Entry 8Z1V (electron microscopy, 3.16 A resolution); this record covers chains A and C of the 4 polymer chains in the assembly.

Chain A:
Molecule: Dipeptide transport system permease protein DppB
Organism: Escherichia coli K-12
UniProt: P0AEF8 (DPPB_ECOLI); residue numbers follow UniProt; this construct covers 1-339
Chain sequence (339 residues; row label = number of the first residue in the row):
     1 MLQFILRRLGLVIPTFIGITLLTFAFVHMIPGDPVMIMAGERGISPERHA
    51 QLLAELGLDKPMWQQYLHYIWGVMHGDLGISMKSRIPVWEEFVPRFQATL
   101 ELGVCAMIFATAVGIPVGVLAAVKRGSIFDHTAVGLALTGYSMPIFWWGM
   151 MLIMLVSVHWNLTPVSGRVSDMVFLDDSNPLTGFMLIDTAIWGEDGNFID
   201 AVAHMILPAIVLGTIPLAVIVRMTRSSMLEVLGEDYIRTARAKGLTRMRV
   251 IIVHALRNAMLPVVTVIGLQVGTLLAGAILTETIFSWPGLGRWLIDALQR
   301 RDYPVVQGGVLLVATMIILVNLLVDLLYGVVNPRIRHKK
Disordered / not traced: 1, 33-61, 337-339

Chain C:
Molecule: Dipeptide transport ATP-binding protein DppD
Organism: Escherichia coli K-12
Notes: EC 7.4.2.9
UniProt: P0AAG0 (DPPD_ECOLI); residues 1-327 here = UniProt positions 1-327
Chain sequence (327 residues; numbered 1 to 327; the number before each row is that of its first residue):
     1 MALLNVDKLSVHFGDESAPFRAVDRISYSVKQGEVVGIVGESGSGKSVSS
    51 LAIMGLIDYPGRVMAEKLEFNGQDLQRISEKERRNLVGAEVAMIFQDPMT
   101 SLNPCYTVGFQIMEAIKVHQGGNKSTRRQRAIDLLNQVGIPDPASRLDVY
   151 PHQLSGGMSQRVMIAMAIACRPKLLIADEPTTALDVTIQAQIIELLLELQ
   201 QKENMALVLITHDLALVAEAAHKIIVMYAGQVVETGDAHAIFHAPRHPYT
   251 QALLRALPEFAQDKERLASLPGVVPGKYDRPNGCLLNPRCPYATDRCRAE
   301 EPALNMLADGRQSKCHYPLDDAGRPTL
Disordered / not traced: 1-2, 326-327
Metal / ion sites: 4Fe-4S cluster Fe: Cys284, Cys290, Cys297, Cys315
Small-molecule neighbours: 4Fe-4S cluster (SF4): His247, Pro248, Cys284, Leu286, Asn287, Cys290, Tyr292, Ala293, Cys297, Pro302, Cys315, His316
Swiss-Prot annotation at these positions:
  - binding site (ATP): Gly40 to Ser47
What the authors report for this chain:
  - 4Fe-4S cluster coordination: Cys284, Cys290, Cys297, Cys315
  - catalytic residues: Glu179 (citing earlier work)

Chain A / chain C interface:
Residue-residue contacts (43; chain A residue first):
  Asp235(A) with Thr100(C)
  Tyr236(A) with Thr100(C), hydrogen bond (backbone-backbone); Ser101(C); Leu102(C); Asn103(C); Pro104(C)
  Arg238(A) with Leu56(C); Phe95(C)
  Thr239(A) with Phe95(C); Ser101(C), hydrogen bond (side chain-backbone); Met166(C)
  Arg241(A) with Gly55(C), hydrogen bond (side chain-backbone); Leu56(C); Val87(C)
  Ala242(A) with Met54(C), hydrophobic; Val87(C); Gly88(C); Phe95(C), hydrophobic
  Lys243(A) with Val87(C); Gln111(C); Glu114(C), salt bridge; Ala115(C); His119(C), hydrogen bond (backbone-side chain); Met166(C)
  Gly244(A) with Arg84(C); Val87(C); Val118(C)
  Leu245(A) with Glu114(C); Val118(C), hydrophobic
  Thr246(A) with Arg84(C)
  Arg249(A) with Glu114(C), salt bridge
  Val253(A) with Tyr106(C), hydrogen bond (backbone-side chain)
  His254(A) with Asn103(C), hydrogen bond; Glu114(C), salt bridge
  Arg257(A) with Cys105(C); Tyr106(C)
  Asn258(A) with Asn103(C), hydrogen bond; Pro104(C); Cys105(C), hydrogen bond
  Pro333(A) with Cys105(C); Tyr150(C), hydrophobic; His152(C)
  Arg334(A) with His152(C)
Also at the interface, not in a pair above, chain A (19 interface residues in all): Leu261, Arg336
Also at the interface, not in a pair above, chain C (25 interface residues in all): Leu51, Phe110, Met163
The authors on this interface:
  - specific contacts: Lys243(A)-Glu114(C) (salt bridge)
  - interface residues, chain A: Asp235(A), Thr239(A), His254(A), Asn258(A)
  - interface residues, chain C: Thr100(C), Ser101(C), Asn103(C)

Summary:
19 residues of chain A and 25 residues of chain C are in contact, with 8 hydrogen bonds and 3 salt bridges.
Among the polar pairs are Lys243(A)-Glu114(C), Arg249(A)-Glu114(C) and His254(A)-Glu114(C). The authors report
a salt bridge between Lys243(A) and Glu114(C). From the paper: the catalytic residue Glu179(C); interface
residues Asp235(A), Thr239(A) and Thr100(C) among others.
Here chain A is Dipeptide transport system permease protein DppB and chain C is Dipeptide transport
ATP-binding protein DppD, both from Escherichia coli K-12. Entry 8Z1V (Cryo-EM structure of Escherichia coli
DppBCDF in the resting state) was determined by electron microscopy together with 8Z1W, 8Z1X and 8Z1Y from the
same study.
